PDB entry 3BDG | X-ray diffraction, 1.40 A resolution | chains A and B

== Chain A ==
Molecule: Alkaline phosphatase
Organism: Escherichia coli
Notes: EC 3.1.3.1
UniProt: P00634 (PPB_ECOLI); residues 0-449 here correspond to UniProt positions 22-471 (UniProt number = residue number + 22)
Sequence (458 residues; numbered 0 to 457; the number before each row is that of its first residue; numbering starts at 0):
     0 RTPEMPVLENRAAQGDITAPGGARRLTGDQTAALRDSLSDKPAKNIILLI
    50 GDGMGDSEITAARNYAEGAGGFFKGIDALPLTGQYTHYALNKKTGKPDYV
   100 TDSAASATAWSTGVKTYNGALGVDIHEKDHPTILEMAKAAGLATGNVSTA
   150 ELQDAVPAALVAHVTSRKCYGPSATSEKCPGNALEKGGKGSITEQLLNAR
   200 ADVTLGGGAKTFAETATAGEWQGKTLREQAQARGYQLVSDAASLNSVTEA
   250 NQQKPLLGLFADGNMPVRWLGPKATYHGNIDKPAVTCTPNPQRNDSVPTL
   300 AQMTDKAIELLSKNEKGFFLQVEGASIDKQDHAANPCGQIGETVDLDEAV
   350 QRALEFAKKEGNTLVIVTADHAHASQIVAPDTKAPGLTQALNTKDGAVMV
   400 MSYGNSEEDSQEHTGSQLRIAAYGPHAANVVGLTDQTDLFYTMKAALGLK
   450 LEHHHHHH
Unresolved in the structure: 0-1, 327-332, 404-411, 450-457
Disulfide bonds: C168-C178, C286-C336
Construct notes: engineered mutation V155 (Thr177 in P00634); expression tag (450-457)
Swiss-Prot annotation at these positions:
  - active site: S102 (Phosphoserine intermediate)
  - binding site (Mg(2+)): D51, D153, E322
  - binding site (Zn(2+)): D51, D327, H331, D369, H370, H412

== Chain B ==
Molecule: Alkaline phosphatase
Organism: Escherichia coli
Notes: EC 3.1.3.1
UniProt: P00634 (PPB_ECOLI); residues 0-449 here correspond to UniProt positions 22-471 (UniProt number = residue number + 22)
Sequence (458 residues; each row starts with the number of its first residue; numbering starts at 0):
     0 RTPEMPVLENRAAQGDITAPGGARRLTGDQTAALRDSLSDKPAKNIILLI
    50 GDGMGDSEITAARNYAEGAGGFFKGIDALPLTGQYTHYALNKKTGKPDYV
   100 TDSAASATAWSTGVKTYNGALGVDIHEKDHPTILEMAKAAGLATGNVSTA
   150 ELQDATPAALVAHVTSRKCYGPSATSEKCPGNALEKGGKGSITEQLLNAR
   200 ADVTLGGGAKTFAETATAGEWQGKTLREQAQARGYQLVSDAASLNSVTEA
   250 NQQKPLLGLFADGNMPVRWLGPKATYHGNIDKPAVTCTPNPQRNDSVPTL
   300 AQMTDKAIELLSKNEKGFFLQVEGASIDKQDHAANPCGQIGETVDLDEAV
   350 QRALEFAKKEGNTLVIVTADHAHASQIVAPDTKAPGLTQALNTKDGAVMV
   400 MSYGNSEEDSQEHTGSQLRIAAYGPHAANVVGLTDQTDLFYTMKAALGLK
   450 LEEEEEEE
Unresolved in the structure: 0-3, 327-331, 404-411, 450-457
Disulfide bonds: C168-C178, C286-C336
Construct notes: expression tag (450-457)
Swiss-Prot annotation at these positions:
  - active site: S102 (Phosphoserine intermediate)
  - binding site (Mg(2+)): D51, D153, T155, E322
  - binding site (Zn(2+)): D51, D327, H331, D369, H370, H412

== Chain A / chain B interface ==
Pairs across the interface (179):
  R10(A) - V430(B)  hydrogen bond (side chain-backbone)
  R10(A) - G431(B)
  R10(A) - L432(B)  hydrogen bond (side chain-backbone)
  R10(A) - T433(B)
  I16(A) - Y87(B)
  I16(A) - L89(B)  hydrophobic
  I16(A) - P96(B)  hydrophobic
  I16(A) - K114(B)
  T17(A) - L89(B)
  T17(A) - G94(B)
  T17(A) - I124(B)
  A18(A) - V113(B)
  P19(A) - V113(B)  hydrophobic
  P19(A) - H129(B)
  P19(A) - Y440(B)
  G20(A) - G112(B)  hydrogen bond (backbone-backbone)
  G20(A) - Y440(B)  hydrogen bond (backbone-side chain)
  A22(A) - Y87(B)
  A22(A) - K114(B)
  A22(A) - D434(B)
  A22(A) - T436(B)
  R23(A) - T436(B)
  R23(A) - D437(B)
  R23(A) - Y440(B)
  R24(A) - T85(B)  hydrogen bond
  R24(A) - L432(B)
  R24(A) - T433(B)
  R24(A) - D434(B)
  R24(A) - D437(B)  hydrogen bond (backbone-side chain)
  L25(A) - N428(B)
  L25(A) - D437(B)  hydrogen bond (backbone-side chain)
  D28(A) - D39(B)
  D28(A) - H425(B)  salt bridge
  D28(A) - N428(B)  hydrogen bond
  Q29(A) - A427(B)
  Q29(A) - N428(B)  hydrogen bond (backbone-side chain)
  T30(A) - S38(B)
  T30(A) - D39(B)
  T30(A) - A427(B)
  L33(A) - L37(B)  hydrophobic
  L33(A) - A427(B)  hydrophobic
  L33(A) - V430(B)  hydrophobic
  R34(A) - L37(B)  hydrogen bond (side chain-backbone)
  R34(A) - S38(B)
  L37(A) - L33(B)  hydrophobic
  L37(A) - R34(B)
  L37(A) - L37(B)  hydrophobic
  S38(A) - T30(B)
  D39(A) - D28(B)
  D39(A) - T30(B)
  D55(A) - Q83(B)
  D55(A) - S415(B)
  D55(A) - Q416(B)  hydrogen bond
  S56(A) - S415(B)  hydrogen bond (backbone-side chain)
  T59(A) - G414(B)
  T59(A) - S415(B)
  T59(A) - Q416(B)  hydrogen bond (side chain-backbone)
  R62(A) - T85(B)
  R62(A) - Q416(B)  hydrogen bond
  R62(A) - L432(B)
  N63(A) - Y98(B)
  A68(A) - Y87(B)
  A68(A) - P96(B)  hydrophobic
  A68(A) - Y98(B)  hydrophobic
  G69(A) - Y87(B)
  D76(A) - L432(B)
  P79(A) - V430(B)
  T81(A) - T81(B)  hydrogen bond (backbone-side chain)
  T81(A) - G82(B)
  T81(A) - Q83(B)
  T81(A) - V430(B)
  T81(A) - G431(B)  hydrogen bond (side chain-backbone)
  G82(A) - T81(B)
  G82(A) - Q83(B)  hydrogen bond (backbone-side chain)
  Q83(A) - D55(B)
  Q83(A) - T81(B)
  Q83(A) - G82(B)  hydrogen bond (side chain-backbone)
  Q83(A) - Q83(B)
  Q83(A) - R418(B)  hydrogen bond
  T85(A) - R24(B)  hydrogen bond
  T85(A) - R62(B)
  Y87(A) - I16(B)
  Y87(A) - A22(B)
  Y87(A) - A68(B)  hydrophobic
  Y87(A) - G69(B)
  L89(A) - I16(B)  hydrophobic
  L89(A) - T17(B)
  G94(A) - I16(B)
  G94(A) - T17(B)
  K95(A) - D394(B)
  K95(A) - G395(B)  hydrogen bond (side chain-backbone)
  P96(A) - I16(B)  hydrophobic
  P96(A) - A68(B)  hydrophobic
  P96(A) - D394(B)
  P96(A) - A396(B)
  Y98(A) - N63(B)
  Y98(A) - A68(B)  hydrophobic
  Y98(A) - T392(B)  hydrogen bond
  Y98(A) - D394(B)  hydrogen bond
  Y98(A) - A396(B)
  Y98(A) - V397(B)
  Y98(A) - M398(B)  hydrophobic
  V99(A) - I376(B)
  V99(A) - V377(B)
  V99(A) - A378(B)
  G112(A) - G20(B)  hydrogen bond (backbone-backbone)
  V113(A) - T17(B)
  V113(A) - A18(B)
  V113(A) - P19(B)
  K114(A) - I16(B)
  K114(A) - A22(B)
  I124(A) - T17(B)
  H129(A) - P19(B)
  A373(A) - Q375(B)  hydrogen bond (backbone-side chain)
  Q375(A) - A373(B)  hydrogen bond (side chain-backbone)
  Q375(A) - Q375(B)
  Q375(A) - T413(B)
  I376(A) - Y98(B)  hydrophobic
  I376(A) - V99(B)
  I376(A) - T413(B)
  I376(A) - G414(B)  hydrogen bond (backbone-backbone)
  V377(A) - V99(B)
  A378(A) - V99(B)
  P384(A) - P384(B)
  P384(A) - G385(B)
  P384(A) - G403(B)
  G385(A) - P384(B)
  T392(A) - Y98(B)  hydrogen bond
  D394(A) - K95(B)
  D394(A) - P96(B)
  D394(A) - Y98(B)  hydrogen bond
  G395(A) - K95(B)  hydrogen bond (backbone-side chain)
  A396(A) - P96(B)
  A396(A) - Y98(B)
  V397(A) - Y98(B)
  M398(A) - Y98(B)  hydrophobic
  S401(A) - G403(B)
  G403(A) - P384(B)
  G403(A) - S401(B)
  G403(A) - G403(B)
  T413(A) - I376(B)
  G414(A) - T59(B)
  G414(A) - I376(B)  hydrogen bond (backbone-backbone)
  S415(A) - D55(B)
  S415(A) - S56(B)  hydrogen bond (side chain-backbone)
  S415(A) - T59(B)
  Q416(A) - D55(B)  hydrogen bond
  Q416(A) - T59(B)  hydrogen bond (backbone-side chain)
  Q416(A) - R62(B)  hydrogen bond
  R418(A) - Q83(B)  hydrogen bond
  H425(A) - D28(B)  salt bridge
  A427(A) - Q29(B)
  A427(A) - T30(B)
  A427(A) - L33(B)  hydrophobic
  N428(A) - L25(B)
  N428(A) - D28(B)  hydrogen bond
  N428(A) - Q29(B)  hydrogen bond (side chain-backbone)
  V430(A) - R10(B)  hydrogen bond (backbone-side chain)
  V430(A) - L33(B)  hydrophobic
  V430(A) - P79(B)
  V430(A) - T81(B)
  G431(A) - R10(B)
  G431(A) - T81(B)  hydrogen bond (backbone-side chain)
  L432(A) - R10(B)  hydrogen bond (backbone-side chain)
  L432(A) - R24(B)
  L432(A) - R62(B)
  L432(A) - D76(B)
  T433(A) - R10(B)
  T433(A) - R24(B)
  D434(A) - A22(B)
  D434(A) - R24(B)
  T436(A) - A22(B)
  T436(A) - R23(B)
  D437(A) - R23(B)
  D437(A) - R24(B)  hydrogen bond (side chain-backbone)
  D437(A) - L25(B)  hydrogen bond (side chain-backbone)
  Y440(A) - P19(B)
  Y440(A) - G20(B)  hydrogen bond (side chain-backbone)
  Y440(A) - R23(B)
Also at the interface, not in a pair above, chain A (83 interface residues in all): A12, G27, I58, F71, L80, D97, S374, A383, H412
Also at the interface, not in a pair above, chain B (82 interface residues in all): A12, G27, I58, L80, S374, P379, A383, H412

== Summary ==
Chain A and chain B form an interface of 83 and 82 residues respectively, with 44 hydrogen bonds and 2 salt
bridges. Among the polar pairs are D28(A)-H425(B), H425(A)-D28(B) and R10(A)-V430(B).
Chain A is Alkaline phosphatase and chain B is Alkaline phosphatase, both from Escherichia coli; the
structure, Crystal structure of wild-type/T155V mixed dimer of E. coli alkaline phosphatase, was determined by
X-ray diffraction.
